Entry 1FZ6 (X-ray diffraction, 2.05 A resolution); this record covers chains C and D of the 6 polymer chains in the assembly.

# Chain C (and D)
Molecule: Methane monooxygenase component A, beta chain
From: Methylococcus capsulatus
Notes: EC 1.14.13.25; chain D of this document is another copy of the same molecule, construct and numbering; everything in this record applies to it too
UniProt: P18798 (MEMB_METCA); numbering as in UniProt (aligned over 1-389)
Chain sequence (389 residues; each row starts with the number of its first residue):
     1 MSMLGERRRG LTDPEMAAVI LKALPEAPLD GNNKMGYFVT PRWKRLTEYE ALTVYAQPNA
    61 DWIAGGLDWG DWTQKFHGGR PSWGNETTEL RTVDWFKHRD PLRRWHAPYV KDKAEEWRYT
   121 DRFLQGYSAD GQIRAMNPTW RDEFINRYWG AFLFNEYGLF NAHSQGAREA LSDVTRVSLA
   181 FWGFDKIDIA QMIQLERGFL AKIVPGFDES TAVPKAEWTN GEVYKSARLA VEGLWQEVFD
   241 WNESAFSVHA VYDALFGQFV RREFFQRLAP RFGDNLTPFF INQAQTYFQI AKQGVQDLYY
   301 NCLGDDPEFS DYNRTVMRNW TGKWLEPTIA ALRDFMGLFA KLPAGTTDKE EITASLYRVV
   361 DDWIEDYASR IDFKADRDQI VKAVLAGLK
Unresolved in the structure: 1
Differences from the reference sequence: conflict R370 (Ala in P18798)
Bound ions: Ca2+ near D348 (its only coordinating residue here)

# Interface between chain C and chain D
Residue-residue contacts (64):
  M3(C) with P25(D); E26(D)
  L4(C) with L24(D), hydrophobic
  L11(C) with T12(D)
  T12(C) with L11(D)
  P14(C) with P14(D); A18(D); L21(D)
  A18(C) with P14(D)
  L24(C) with L4(D), hydrophobic
  P25(C) with M3(D)
  A27(C) with M3(D)
  P28(C) with M3(D)
  K111(C) with R118(D)
  D112(C) with R118(D), salt bridge; R122(D), salt bridge
  E115(C) with E115(D); R118(D), salt bridge; R122(D), salt bridge
  E116(C) with Y119(D); R122(D), salt bridge
  R118(C) with K111(D); D112(D), salt bridge; E115(D), salt bridge
  Y119(C) with E116(D); Y119(D), hydrophobic; Q283(D)
  R122(C) with D112(D), salt bridge; E115(D), salt bridge; E116(D), salt bridge; T286(D)
  F123(C) with N282(D)
  G126(C) with Q289(D)
  A129(C) with Q289(D)
  D130(C) with Q258(D), hydrogen bond; R262(D), salt bridge; Q285(D); Q289(D), hydrogen bond
  Q132(C) with Q266(D), hydrogen bond
  R134(C) with R262(D); R358(D); D362(D), salt bridge
  Q258(C) with D130(D), hydrogen bond
  R262(C) with D130(D), salt bridge; R134(D)
  Q266(C) with Q132(D), hydrogen bond; N275(D), hydrogen bond (backbone-side chain)
  P270(C) with P270(D); N275(D)
  N275(C) with Q266(D), hydrogen bond (side chain-backbone); P270(D); P278(D)
  P278(C) with N275(D)
  N282(C) with F123(D)
  Q283(C) with Y119(D)
  Q285(C) with D130(D); Q132(D)
  T286(C) with R122(D); F123(D)
  Q289(C) with G126(D); A129(D); D130(D), hydrogen bond
  R358(C) with R134(D)
  D362(C) with R134(D), salt bridge
Also at the interface, not in a pair above, chain C (41 interface residues in all): A17, L21, E26, F279, K292
Also at the interface, not in a pair above, chain D (38 interface residues in all): A17, F279

# In short
The interface between chain C and chain D involves 41 residues on one side and 38 on the other; the contacts
include 8 hydrogen bonds and 14 salt bridges. Among the polar pairs are D112(C)-R118(D), D112(C)-R122(D) and
E115(C)-R118(D).
Chain C and chain D are both Methane monooxygenase component A, beta chain (Methylococcus capsulatus); the
structure, Methane monooxygenase hydroxylase, form II soaked in 1 M methanol, was determined by X-ray
diffraction, deposited together with 1FZ7.
